3SSO - chains A and D of the 4 polymer chains in the assembly; structure by X-ray diffraction, 1.90 A resolution.

== Chain A (and D) ==
Molecule: Methyltransferase
From: Micromonospora griseorubida
Notes: EC 2.1.1.-; chain D of this document is another copy of the same molecule, construct and numbering; everything in this record applies to it too
UniProt: Q83WF2 (Q83WF2_MICGR); numbering as in UniProt (aligned over 1-399)
Amino-acid sequence (419 residues; numbered -19 to 399; the number before each row is that of its first residue; numbers below 1 keep their minus sign (Met-19 is residue -19)):
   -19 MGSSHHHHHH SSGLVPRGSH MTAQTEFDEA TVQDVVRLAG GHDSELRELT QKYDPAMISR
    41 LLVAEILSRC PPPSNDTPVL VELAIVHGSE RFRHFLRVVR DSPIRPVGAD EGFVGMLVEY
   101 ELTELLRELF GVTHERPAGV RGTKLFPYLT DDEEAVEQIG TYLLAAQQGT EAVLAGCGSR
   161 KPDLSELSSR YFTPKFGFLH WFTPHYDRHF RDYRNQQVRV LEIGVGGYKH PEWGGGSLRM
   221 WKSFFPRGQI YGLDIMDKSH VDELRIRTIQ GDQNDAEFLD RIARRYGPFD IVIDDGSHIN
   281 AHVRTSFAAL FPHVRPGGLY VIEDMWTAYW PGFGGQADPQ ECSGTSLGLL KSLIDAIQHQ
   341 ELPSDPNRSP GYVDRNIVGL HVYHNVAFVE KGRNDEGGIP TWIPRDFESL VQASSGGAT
Disordered / not traced: -19 to 5, 399 (chain D: -19 to 5)
Construct notes: expression tag (-19 to 0)
Ion coordination: Mg2+: Asp275, Glu303, Asp304
Ligand contacts: S-adenosylhomocysteine (SAH): Thr173, Pro174, Lys175, Glu202, Ile203, Gly204, Val205, Gly206, Gly207, Tyr208, Gly216, Ser217, Leu233, Asp234, Ile235, Met236, Gly251, Asp252, Gln253, Asp275, Gly276, Ser277, His282
Swiss-Prot annotation at these positions:
  - active site: His278 (Proton acceptor)
  - binding site (S-adenosyl-L-methionine): Thr173, Glu202 to Tyr208, Ser217, Asp234, Asp252, Gln253, Asp275
  - binding site (Mg(2+)): Asp275, Glu303, Asp304
  - mutagenesis: Tyr208 (Y208F: Decreased catalytic activity), His278 (H278A/K/Q: Abolishes catalytic activity), Ile279 (I279V: Slightly increased catalytic activity)
From the paper describing this entry:
  - Mg2+ coordination: Asp275, Glu303, Asp304
  - contacts within the chain: Lys175-Asp275 (hydrogen bond), Lys175-Glu303 (hydrogen bond)
  - binding site for S-adenosylhomocysteine: Thr173, Glu202, Ser217, Asp234, Asp252, Asp275
  - catalytic residues: Tyr208 (proposed by the authors, not directly observed)

== Interface between chain A and chain D ==
Residue-residue contacts (129; chain A residue first):
  Leu179(A) - Pro380(D)  hydrophobic
  His180(A) - Ile379(D)
  Trp181(A) - Glu376(D)
  Gly207(A) - Ser394(D)
  Tyr208(A) - Leu390(D)
  Tyr208(A) - Val391(D)  hydrophobic
  Tyr208(A) - Ser394(D)
  Tyr208(A) - Ser395(D)
  Lys209(A) - Ser395(D)  hydrogen bond (backbone-side chain)
  Lys209(A) - Ala398(D)
  Lys209(A) - Thr399(D)  hydrogen bond (side chain-backbone)
  His210(A) - Ser395(D)
  His210(A) - Ala398(D)
  Pro211(A) - Ala398(D)
  Trp213(A) - Ser394(D)
  Trp213(A) - Ser395(D)
  Trp213(A) - Gly396(D)
  Ser277(A) - Phe387(D)
  Ile279(A) - Phe387(D)  hydrophobic
  Met305(A) - Gln338(D)
  Trp306(A) - Gln338(D)
  Trp306(A) - Glu341(D)
  Trp306(A) - Ile379(D)  hydrophobic
  Trp306(A) - Pro384(D)
  Trp306(A) - Arg385(D)
  Tyr309(A) - Asp335(D)  hydrogen bond
  Tyr309(A) - Gln338(D)
  Tyr309(A) - Glu341(D)
  Tyr309(A) - Leu342(D)  hydrophobic
  Trp310(A) - Glu341(D)
  Trp310(A) - Pro343(D)  hydrophobic
  Trp310(A) - Arg385(D)
  Gly312(A) - Arg385(D)
  Gly312(A) - Asp386(D)
  Gly312(A) - Phe387(D)  hydrogen bond (backbone-backbone)
  Phe313(A) - Pro384(D)
  Phe313(A) - Arg385(D)
  Phe313(A) - Asp386(D)
  Phe313(A) - Phe387(D)  hydrophobic
  Phe313(A) - Leu390(D)  hydrophobic
  Pro319(A) - Asp335(D)
  Pro319(A) - Leu342(D)  hydrophobic
  Gln320(A) - Asp335(D)
  Leu327(A) - Ile334(D)  hydrophobic
  Leu327(A) - Asp335(D)
  Leu327(A) - Gln338(D)
  Lys331(A) - Lys331(D)
  Lys331(A) - Ile334(D)
  Lys331(A) - Asp335(D)  salt bridge
  Ile334(A) - Leu327(D)  hydrophobic
  Ile334(A) - Lys331(D)
  Asp335(A) - Tyr309(D)  hydrogen bond
  Asp335(A) - Pro319(D)
  Asp335(A) - Leu327(D)
  Asp335(A) - Lys331(D)  salt bridge
  Ile337(A) - Val362(D)
  Ile337(A) - Tyr363(D)
  Ile337(A) - His364(D)
  Gln338(A) - Met305(D)
  Gln338(A) - Trp306(D)
  Gln338(A) - Tyr309(D)
  Gln338(A) - Tyr363(D)
  Gln338(A) - His364(D)
  Gln338(A) - Asn365(D)  hydrogen bond (side chain-backbone)
  Glu341(A) - Trp306(D)
  Glu341(A) - Tyr309(D)
  Glu341(A) - Trp310(D)  hydrogen bond (backbone-side chain)
  Glu341(A) - His364(D)  salt bridge
  Glu341(A) - Asn365(D)  hydrogen bond
  Leu342(A) - Tyr309(D)  hydrophobic
  Leu342(A) - Pro319(D)  hydrophobic
  Pro343(A) - Trp310(D)  hydrophobic
  Val358(A) - Tyr363(D)
  Gly359(A) - Val362(D)
  Leu360(A) - Leu360(D)
  Leu360(A) - His361(D)
  Leu360(A) - Val362(D)  hydrogen bond (backbone-backbone)
  His361(A) - Leu360(D)
  His361(A) - His361(D)  hydrogen bond
  His361(A) - Tyr363(D)
  Val362(A) - Ile337(D)
  Val362(A) - Gly359(D)
  Val362(A) - Leu360(D)  hydrogen bond (backbone-backbone)
  Tyr363(A) - Ile337(D)
  Tyr363(A) - Gln338(D)
  Tyr363(A) - Val358(D)
  Tyr363(A) - His361(D)
  Tyr363(A) - Glu370(D)
  His364(A) - Ile337(D)
  His364(A) - Gln338(D)
  His364(A) - Glu341(D)  salt bridge
  His364(A) - Glu376(D)  salt bridge
  His364(A) - Gly377(D)
  Asn365(A) - Gln338(D)  hydrogen bond (backbone-side chain)
  Asn365(A) - Glu341(D)  hydrogen bond
  Glu370(A) - Tyr363(D)
  Glu376(A) - Trp181(D)
  Glu376(A) - His364(D)  salt bridge
  Gly377(A) - His364(D)
  Ile379(A) - His180(D)
  Ile379(A) - Trp306(D)  hydrophobic
  Pro380(A) - Leu179(D)
  Pro384(A) - Trp306(D)
  Pro384(A) - Phe313(D)
  Arg385(A) - Trp306(D)
  Arg385(A) - Trp310(D)
  Arg385(A) - Gly312(D)
  Arg385(A) - Phe313(D)
  Asp386(A) - Gly312(D)
  Asp386(A) - Phe313(D)
  Phe387(A) - Ser277(D)
  Phe387(A) - Ile279(D)  hydrophobic
  Phe387(A) - Gly312(D)  hydrogen bond (backbone-backbone)
  Phe387(A) - Phe313(D)  hydrophobic
  Leu390(A) - Tyr208(D)
  Leu390(A) - Phe313(D)  hydrophobic
  Val391(A) - Tyr208(D)  hydrophobic
  Val391(A) - Lys209(D)
  Ser394(A) - Gly207(D)
  Ser394(A) - Tyr208(D)
  Ser394(A) - Trp213(D)
  Ser395(A) - Tyr208(D)
  Ser395(A) - Lys209(D)  hydrogen bond (side chain-backbone)
  Ser395(A) - His210(D)
  Ser395(A) - Trp213(D)
  Gly396(A) - Trp213(D)
  Ala398(A) - Lys209(D)
  Ala398(A) - His210(D)
  Ala398(A) - Pro211(D)
Interface residues without a listed pair, chain A (58 interface residues in all): Arg188, Asp192, His278, Ala317, Leu330, Trp382, Ile383
Interface residues without a listed pair, chain D (59 interface residues in all): Phe178, Arg188, Asp192, Ala317, Gln320, Leu330, Trp382, Ile383

== Overview ==
Chain A and chain D form an interface of 58 and 59 residues respectively, with 15 hydrogen bonds and 6 salt
bridges. Among the polar pairs are Lys331(A)-Asp335(D), Glu341(A)-His364(D) and His364(A)-Glu376(D). Chain A
binds S-adenosylhomocysteine. The paper reports the catalytic residue Tyr208(A); a binding site for
S-adenosylhomocysteine at Thr173(A), Glu202(A) and Ser217(A) among others.
Both chains are Methyltransferase (Micromonospora griseorubida). Entry 3SSO (MycE Methyltransferase from the
Mycinamycin Biosynthetic Pathway in Complex with Mg and SAH, Crystal form 2) was determined by X-ray
diffraction, deposited together with 3SSM and 3SSN.
